PDB entry 1JRG | X-ray diffraction, 2.10 A resolution | chain A

# Chain A
Molecule: Pectate lyase
From: Erwinia chrysanthemi
Notes: EC 4.2.2.2; fragment: Pectate lyase
Reference sequence: P29155 (PELA_ERWCH); residues 1-361 here correspond to UniProt positions 33-393 (UniProt number = residue number + 32)
Chain sequence (361 residues; each row starts with the number of its first residue):
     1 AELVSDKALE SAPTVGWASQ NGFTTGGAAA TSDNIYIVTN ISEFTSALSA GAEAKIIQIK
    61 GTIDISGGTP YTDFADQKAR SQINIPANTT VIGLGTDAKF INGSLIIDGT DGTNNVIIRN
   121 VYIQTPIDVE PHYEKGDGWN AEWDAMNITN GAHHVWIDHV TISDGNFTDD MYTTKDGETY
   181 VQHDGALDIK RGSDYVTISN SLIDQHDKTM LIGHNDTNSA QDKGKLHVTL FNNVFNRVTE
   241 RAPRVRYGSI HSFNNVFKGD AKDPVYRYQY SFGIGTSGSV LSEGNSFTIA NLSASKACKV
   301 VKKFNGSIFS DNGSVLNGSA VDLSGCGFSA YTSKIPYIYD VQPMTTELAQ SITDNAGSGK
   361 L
Not modelled in the structure: 215-221
Cystine bridges: Cys-298/Cys-326
Reported in the primary citation:
  - conformationally variable residues (loop rearrangement, order/disorder transition): Thr-173 to Tyr-180, His-214 to Gly-224

# Overview
From the paper: conformational variability at Thr-173 and His-214.
Chain A is Pectate lyase (Erwinia chrysanthemi); the structure, Crystal Structure of the R3 form of Pectate
Lyase A, Erwinia chrysanthemi, was determined by X-ray diffraction, deposited together with 1JTA.
